PDB entry 7VHQ | electron microscopy, 3.27 A resolution | chains E and I of the 12 polymer chains in the assembly

[Chain E]
Molecule: Protein HflK
Organism: Escherichia coli
Reference sequence: A0A193M0W2 (A0A193M0W2_ECOLX); residues 79-345 here = UniProt positions 79-345
Amino-acid sequence (267 residues; row label = number of the first residue in the row):
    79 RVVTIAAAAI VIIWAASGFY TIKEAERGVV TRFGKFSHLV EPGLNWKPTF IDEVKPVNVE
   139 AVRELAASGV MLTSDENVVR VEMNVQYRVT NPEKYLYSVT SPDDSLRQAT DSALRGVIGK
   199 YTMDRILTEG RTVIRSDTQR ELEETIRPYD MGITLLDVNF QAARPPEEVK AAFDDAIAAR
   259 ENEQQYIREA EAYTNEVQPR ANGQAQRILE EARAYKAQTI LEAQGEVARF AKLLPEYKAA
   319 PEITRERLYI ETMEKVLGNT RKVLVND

[Chain I]
Molecule: Modulator of FtsH protease HflC
Organism: Escherichia coli
Reference sequence: A0A3R1A7Q4 (A0A3R1A7Q4_ECOLX); numbering as in UniProt (aligned over 1-329)
Amino-acid sequence (329 residues; each row starts with the number of its first residue):
     1 MRKSVIAIII IVLVVLYMSV FVVKEGERGI TLRFGKVLRD DDNKPLVYEP GLHFKIPFIE
    61 TVKMLDARIQ TMDNQADRFV TKEKKDLIVD SYIKWRISDF SRYYLATGGG DISQAEVLLK
   121 RKFSDRLRSE IGRLDVKDIV TDSRGRLTLE VRDALNSGSA GTEDEVTTSA ADNAIAEAAE
   181 RVTAETKGKV PVINPNSMAA LGIEVVDVRI KQINLPTEVS EAIYNRMRAE REAVARRHRS
   241 QGQEEAEKLR ATADYEVTRT LAEAERQGRI MRGEGDAEAA KLFADAFSKD PDFYAFIRSL
   301 RAYENSFSGN QDVMVMSPDS DFFRYMKTP
Disordered / not traced: 161-190

[Interface between chain E and chain I]
Contacting residue pairs - 7 pairs, chain E then chain I:
  E324(E) - P329(I)
  Y327(E) - Y325(I)
  Y327(E) - M326(I)  hydrogen bond (side chain-backbone)
  Y327(E) - K327(I)
  Y327(E) - T328(I)
  Y327(E) - P329(I)
  M331(E) - M326(I)
Other interface residues (no listed pair), chain E (4 interface residues in all): R323

[Overview]
4 residues of chain E face 5 of chain I across their interface; the contacts include 1 hydrogen bond. Its one
hydrogen-bonded contact is Y327(E)-M326(I).
Here chain E is Protein HflK and chain I is Modulator of FtsH protease HflC, both from Escherichia coli. Entry
7VHQ (Structural insights into the membrane microdomain organization by SPFH family proteins) was determined
by electron microscopy together with 7VHP from the same study.
